PDB entry 5X1S | X-ray diffraction, 1.45 A resolution | chain A

# Chain A
Protein: PpkA
From: Serratia sp. FS14
Sequence (302 residues; row label = number of the first residue in the row):
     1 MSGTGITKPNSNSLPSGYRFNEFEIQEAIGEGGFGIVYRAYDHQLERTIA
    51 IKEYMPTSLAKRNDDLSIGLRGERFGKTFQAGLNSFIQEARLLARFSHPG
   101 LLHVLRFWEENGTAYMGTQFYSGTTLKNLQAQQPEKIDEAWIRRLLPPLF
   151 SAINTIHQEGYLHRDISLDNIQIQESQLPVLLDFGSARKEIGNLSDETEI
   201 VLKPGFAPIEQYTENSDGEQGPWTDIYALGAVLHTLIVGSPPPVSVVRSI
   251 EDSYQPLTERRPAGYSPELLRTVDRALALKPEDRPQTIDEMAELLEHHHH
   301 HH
Disordered / not traced: 1-10, 214-218, 297-302
Residues lining bound ligands: AMP-PCP (ACP; phosphomethylphosphonic acid adenylate ester): Ile29, Gly30, Glu31, Gly32, Val37, Ala50, Leu102, Thr118, Gln119, Phe120, Tyr121, Thr124, Thr125, Asn128, Asp169, Gln172, Leu182

# Overview
Ligands of chain A: AMP-PCP.
Chain A is PpkA (Serratia sp. FS14); the structure, PpkA-294 with Amppcp, was determined by X-ray diffraction,
deposited together with 5X1Q, 5X1R, 5X1T and 5HNV.
